4V1M - chains A and H of the 13 polymer chains in the assembly; structure by electron microscopy, 6.60 A resolution (low resolution: residue-level contacts below are approximate; hydrogen-bond / salt-bridge calls are withheld).

Chain A:
Name: DNA-directed RNA polymerase II subunit RPB1
Source organism: Saccharomyces cerevisiae
Notes: EC 2.7.7.6
UniProt: P04050 (RPB1_YEAST); residues 1-1733 here = UniProt positions 1-1733
Sequence (1733 residues; each row starts with the number of its first residue):
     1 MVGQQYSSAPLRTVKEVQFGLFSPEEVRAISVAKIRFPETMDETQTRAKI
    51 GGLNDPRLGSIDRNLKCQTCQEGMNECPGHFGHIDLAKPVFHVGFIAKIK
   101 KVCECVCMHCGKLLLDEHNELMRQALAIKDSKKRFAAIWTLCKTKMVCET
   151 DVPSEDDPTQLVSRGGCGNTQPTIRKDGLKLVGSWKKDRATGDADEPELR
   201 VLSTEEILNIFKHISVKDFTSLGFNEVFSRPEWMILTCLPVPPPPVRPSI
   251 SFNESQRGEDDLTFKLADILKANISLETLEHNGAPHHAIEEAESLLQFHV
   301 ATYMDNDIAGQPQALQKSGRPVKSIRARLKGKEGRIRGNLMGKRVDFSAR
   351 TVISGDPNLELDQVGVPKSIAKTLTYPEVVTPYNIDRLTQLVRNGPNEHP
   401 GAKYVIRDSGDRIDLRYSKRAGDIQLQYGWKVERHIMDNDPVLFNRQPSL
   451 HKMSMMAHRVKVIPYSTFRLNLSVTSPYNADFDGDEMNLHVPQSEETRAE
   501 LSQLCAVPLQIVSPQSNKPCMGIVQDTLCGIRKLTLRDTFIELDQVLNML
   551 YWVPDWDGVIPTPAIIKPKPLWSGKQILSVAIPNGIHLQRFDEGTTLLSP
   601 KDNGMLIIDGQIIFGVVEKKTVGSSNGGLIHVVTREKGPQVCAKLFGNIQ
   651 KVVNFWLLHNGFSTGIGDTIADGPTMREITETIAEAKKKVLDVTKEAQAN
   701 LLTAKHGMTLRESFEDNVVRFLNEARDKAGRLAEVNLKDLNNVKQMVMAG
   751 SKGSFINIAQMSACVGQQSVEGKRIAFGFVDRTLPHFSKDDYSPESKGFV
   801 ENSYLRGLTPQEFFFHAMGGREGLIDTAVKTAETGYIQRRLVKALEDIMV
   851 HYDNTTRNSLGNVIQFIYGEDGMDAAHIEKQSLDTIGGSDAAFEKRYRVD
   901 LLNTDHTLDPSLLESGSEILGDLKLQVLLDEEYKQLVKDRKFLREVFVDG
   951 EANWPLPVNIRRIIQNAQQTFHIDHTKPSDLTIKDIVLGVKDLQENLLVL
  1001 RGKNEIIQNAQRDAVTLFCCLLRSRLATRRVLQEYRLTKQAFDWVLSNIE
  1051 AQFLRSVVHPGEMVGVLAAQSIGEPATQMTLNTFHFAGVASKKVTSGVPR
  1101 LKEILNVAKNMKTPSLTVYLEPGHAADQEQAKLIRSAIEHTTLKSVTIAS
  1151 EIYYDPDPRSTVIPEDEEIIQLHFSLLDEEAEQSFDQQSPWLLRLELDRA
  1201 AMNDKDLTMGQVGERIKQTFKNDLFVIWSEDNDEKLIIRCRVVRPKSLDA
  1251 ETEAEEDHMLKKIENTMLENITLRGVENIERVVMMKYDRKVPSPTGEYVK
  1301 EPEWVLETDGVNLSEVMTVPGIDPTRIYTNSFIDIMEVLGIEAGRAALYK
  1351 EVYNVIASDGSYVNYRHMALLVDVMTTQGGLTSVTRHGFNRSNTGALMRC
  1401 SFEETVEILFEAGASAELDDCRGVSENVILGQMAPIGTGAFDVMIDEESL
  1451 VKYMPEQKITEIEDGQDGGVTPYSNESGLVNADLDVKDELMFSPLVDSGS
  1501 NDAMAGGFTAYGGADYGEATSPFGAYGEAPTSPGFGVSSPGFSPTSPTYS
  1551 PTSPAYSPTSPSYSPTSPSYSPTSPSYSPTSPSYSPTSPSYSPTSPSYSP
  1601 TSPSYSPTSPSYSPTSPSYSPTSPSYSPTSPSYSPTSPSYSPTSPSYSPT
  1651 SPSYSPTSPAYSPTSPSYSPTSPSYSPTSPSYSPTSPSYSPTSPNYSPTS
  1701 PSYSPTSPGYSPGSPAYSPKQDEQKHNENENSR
Not modelled in the structure: 1-2, 1081-1091, 1177-1186, 1244-1253, 1456-1733
UniProt features mapped onto this chain:
  - region: Pro248 to Asp260 (Lid loop), Asn306 to Lys323 (Rudder loop), Pro810 to Glu822 (Bridging helix)
  - binding site (Zn(2+)): Cys67, Cys70, Cys77, His80, Cys107, Cys110, Cys148, Cys167
  - binding site (Mg(2+)): Asp481, Asp483, Asp485
  - modified residue: Thr1471 (Phosphothreonine)
  - cross-link (Glycyl lysine isopeptide (Lys-Gly)): Lys695 (interchain with G-Cter in ubiquitin), Lys1246 (interchain with G-Cter in ubiquitin), Lys1350 (interchain with G-Cter in ubiquitin)
  - natural variant: Ser1653 to Pro1659 (deletion: In strain: A364A)
  - mutagenesis: Lys1246 (K1246R: Impairs ubiquitination during transcription stress)
Metal / ion sites: Zn2+ site 1: Cys67, Cys70, Cys77, His80; Zn2+ site 2: Cys107, Cys110, Cys148, Cys167; Mg2+: Asp481, Asp483, Asp485 (shared with 1 residue of chain P)

Chain H:
Name: DNA-directed RNA polymerases I, II, and III subunit rpabc 3
Source organism: Saccharomyces cerevisiae
UniProt: P20436 (RPAB3_YEAST); residues 1-146 here = UniProt positions 1-146
Sequence (146 residues; row label = number of the first residue in the row):
     1 MSNTLFDDIFQVSEVDPGRYNKVCRIEAASTTQDQCKLTLDINVELFPVA
    51 AQDSLTVTIASSLNLEDTPANDSSATRSWRPPQAGDRSLADDYDYVMYGT
   101 AYKFEEVSKDLIAVYYSFGGLLMRLEGNYRNLNNLKQENAYLLIRR
Not modelled in the structure: 1, 64-75
UniProt features mapped onto this chain:
  - region: Asp16 to Thr39 (Non-specific ssDNA binding)
  - modified residue: Ser2 (N-acetylserine), Thr68 (Phosphothreonine)

Chain A / chain H interface:
Pairs across the interface (64; chain A residue first):
  Arg537(A) - Tyr20(H)
  Arg537(A) - Val23(H)
  Arg537(A) - Arg25(H)
  Arg537(A) - Asp41(H)
  Arg537(A) - Gly120(H)
  Arg537(A) - Leu121(H)
  Arg537(A) - Leu122(H)
  Asp538(A) - Tyr20(H)
  Asp538(A) - Asn21(H)
  Asp538(A) - Lys22(H)
  Asp538(A) - Val23(H)
  Phe540(A) - Val23(H)
  Phe540(A) - Asn43(H)
  Phe540(A) - Leu121(H)
  Leu543(A) - Trp79(H)
  Val559(A) - Ser78(H)
  Ile560(A) - Ser78(H)
  Ile560(A) - Trp79(H)
  Thr562(A) - Tyr98(H)
  Pro563(A) - Trp79(H)
  Pro563(A) - Tyr98(H)
  Ala564(A) - Met97(H)
  Ala564(A) - Tyr98(H)
  Ala564(A) - Phe118(H)
  Ile565(A) - Asn43(H)
  Ile565(A) - Val96(H)
  Ile565(A) - Met97(H)
  Ile566(A) - Val96(H)
  Ile566(A) - Met97(H)
  Ile566(A) - Tyr98(H)
  Ile566(A) - Tyr141(H)
  Lys567(A) - Tyr95(H)
  Lys567(A) - Val96(H)
  Pro568(A) - Leu46(H)
  Pro568(A) - Asp94(H)
  Pro568(A) - Tyr95(H)
  Pro570(A) - Trp79(H)
  Leu571(A) - Leu46(H)
  Trp572(A) - Trp79(H)
  Ser573(A) - Gly119(H)
  Lys575(A) - Gly119(H)
  Lys575(A) - Gly120(H)
  Leu597(A) - Tyr102(H)
  Leu597(A) - Tyr115(H)
  Leu598(A) - Arg25(H)
  Leu598(A) - Thr39(H)
  Leu598(A) - Tyr102(H)
  Leu598(A) - Tyr115(H)
  Leu598(A) - Leu122(H)
  Leu598(A) - Arg124(H)
  Ser599(A) - Arg25(H)
  Pro600(A) - Arg25(H)
  Asp602(A) - Tyr20(H)
  Leu606(A) - Tyr102(H)
  Ile613(A) - Tyr102(H)
  Ile613(A) - Ser117(H)
  Ile613(A) - Gly120(H)
  Ile613(A) - Leu122(H)
  Phe614(A) - Leu122(H)
  Lys738(A) - Arg19(H)
  Asp739(A) - Arg19(H)
  Lys744(A) - Arg19(H)
  Asp974(A) - Lys136(H)
  Thr976(A) - Lys136(H)
Other interface residues (no listed pair), chain A (39 interface residues in all): Leu536, Gly558, Pro561, Lys569, Ile608, Val735, Leu737, His975
Other interface residues (no listed pair), chain H (34 interface residues in all): Arg77, Pro81, Ala84, Asp91, Lys103, Met123

In short:
Chain A and chain H form an interface of 39 and 34 residues respectively. Cys67(A), Cys70(A), Cys77(A) and
His80(A) form the Zn2+ site 1. Curated annotation (UniProt) lists 8 Zn2+-binding residues, 3 Mg2+-binding
residues and one mutagenesis site on chain A.
Here chain A is DNA-directed RNA polymerase II subunit RPB1 and chain H is DNA-directed RNA polymerases I, II,
and III subunit rpabc 3, both from Saccharomyces cerevisiae. Entry 4V1M (Architecture of the RNA polymerase
II-Mediator core transcription initiation complex) was determined by electron microscopy (same publication as
4V1N and 4V1O).
